Entry 6TYE (X-ray diffraction, 3.79 A resolution); this record covers chains D and E of the 9 polymer chains in the assembly.

== Chain D ==
Name: DNA-directed RNA polymerase subunit beta'
From: Mycobacterium tuberculosis
Notes: EC 2.7.7.6
Reference sequence: A0A0E8TXU5 (A0A0E8TXU5_MYCTX); residues 1-1316 here = UniProt positions 1-1316
Sequence (1316 residues; each row starts with the number of its first residue):
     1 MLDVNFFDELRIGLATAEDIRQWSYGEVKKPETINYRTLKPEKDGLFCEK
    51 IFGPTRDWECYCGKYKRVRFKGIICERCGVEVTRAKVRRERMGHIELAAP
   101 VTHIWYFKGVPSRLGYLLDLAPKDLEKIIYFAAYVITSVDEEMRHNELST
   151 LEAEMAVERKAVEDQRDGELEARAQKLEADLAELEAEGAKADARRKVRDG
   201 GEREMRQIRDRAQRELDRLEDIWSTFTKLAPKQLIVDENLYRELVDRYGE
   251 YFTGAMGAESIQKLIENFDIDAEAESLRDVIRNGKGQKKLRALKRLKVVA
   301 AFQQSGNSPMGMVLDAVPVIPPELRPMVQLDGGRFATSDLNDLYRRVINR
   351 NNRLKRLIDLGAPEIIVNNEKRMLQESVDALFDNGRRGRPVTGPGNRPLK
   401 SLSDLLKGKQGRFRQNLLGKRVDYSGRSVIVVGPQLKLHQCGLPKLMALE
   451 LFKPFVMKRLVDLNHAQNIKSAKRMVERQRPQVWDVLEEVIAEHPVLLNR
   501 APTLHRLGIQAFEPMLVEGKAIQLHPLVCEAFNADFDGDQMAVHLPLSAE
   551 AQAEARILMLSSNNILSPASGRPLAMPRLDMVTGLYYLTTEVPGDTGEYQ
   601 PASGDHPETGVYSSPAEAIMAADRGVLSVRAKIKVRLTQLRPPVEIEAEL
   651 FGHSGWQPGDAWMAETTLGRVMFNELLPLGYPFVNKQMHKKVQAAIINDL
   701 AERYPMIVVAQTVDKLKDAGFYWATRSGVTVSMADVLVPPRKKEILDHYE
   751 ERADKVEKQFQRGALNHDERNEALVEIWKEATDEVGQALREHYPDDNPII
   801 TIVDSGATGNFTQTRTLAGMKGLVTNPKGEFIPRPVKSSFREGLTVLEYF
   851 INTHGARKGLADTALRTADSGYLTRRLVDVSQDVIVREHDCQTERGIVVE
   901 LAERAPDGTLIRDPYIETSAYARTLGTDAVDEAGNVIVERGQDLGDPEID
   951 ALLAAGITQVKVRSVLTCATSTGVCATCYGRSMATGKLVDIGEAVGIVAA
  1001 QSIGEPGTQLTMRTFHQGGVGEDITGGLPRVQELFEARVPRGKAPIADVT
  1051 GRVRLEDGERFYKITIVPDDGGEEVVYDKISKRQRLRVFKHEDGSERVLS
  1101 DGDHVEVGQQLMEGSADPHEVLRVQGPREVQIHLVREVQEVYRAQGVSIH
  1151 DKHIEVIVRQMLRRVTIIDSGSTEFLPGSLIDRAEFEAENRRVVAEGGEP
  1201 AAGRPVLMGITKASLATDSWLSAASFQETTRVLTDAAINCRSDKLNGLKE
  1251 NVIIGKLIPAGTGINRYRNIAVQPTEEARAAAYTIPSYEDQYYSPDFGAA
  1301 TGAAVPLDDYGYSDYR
Not modelled in the structure: 1-5, 1012-1025, 1282-1316

== Chain E ==
Name: DNA-directed RNA polymerase subunit omega
From: Mycobacterium tuberculosis
Notes: EC 2.7.7.6
Reference sequence: A0A045H2R3 (A0A045H2R3_MYCTX); numbering as in UniProt (aligned over 1-110)
Sequence (110 residues; each row starts with the number of its first residue):
     1 MSISQSDASLAAVPAVDQFDPSSGASGGYDTPLGITNPPIDELLDRVSSK
    51 YALVIYAAKRARQINDYYNQLGEGILEYVGPLVEPGLQEKPLSIALREIH
   101 ADLLEHTEGE
Not modelled in the structure: 1-27, 109-110

== How chain D and chain E interact ==
Contacting residue pairs - 72 pairs, chain D then chain E:
  His-439(D) / Leu-33(E)
  His-439(D) / Ile-35(E)
  His-439(D) / Thr-36(E)
  Arg-459(D) / Gln-88(E)
  Glu-489(D) / Gln-88(E)
  Glu-489(D) / Lys-90(E)
  Val-490(D) / Lys-90(E)  hydrogen bond (backbone-side chain)
  Ala-492(D) / Lys-90(E)
  Glu-493(D) / Gly-34(E)
  Glu-493(D) / Ser-93(E)  hydrogen bond
  Pro-495(D) / Ile-35(E)  hydrophobic
  Glu-513(D) / Gly-34(E)
  Glu-513(D) / Ile-35(E)  hydrogen bond (side chain-backbone)
  Ser-548(D) / Arg-62(E)
  Ala-549(D) / Ala-58(E)
  Glu-550(D) / Ala-58(E)
  Glu-550(D) / Arg-62(E)  salt bridge
  Gln-552(D) / Leu-92(E)
  Ala-553(D) / Val-54(E)  hydrophobic
  Ala-553(D) / Leu-92(E)
  Glu-554(D) / Val-54(E)
  Arg-556(D) / Ile-35(E)  hydrogen bond (side chain-backbone)
  Arg-556(D) / Asn-37(E)
  Arg-556(D) / Leu-92(E)
  Arg-556(D) / Leu-96(E)
  Ile-557(D) / Ile-40(E)  hydrophobic
  Ile-557(D) / Leu-53(E)  hydrophobic
  Ile-557(D) / Val-54(E)  hydrophobic
  Leu-558(D) / Lys-50(E)
  Asn-563(D) / Ile-40(E)
  Asn-563(D) / Lys-50(E)
  Pro-705(D) / Asp-41(E)
  Met-706(D) / Ile-40(E)  hydrophobic
  Met-706(D) / Asp-41(E)  hydrogen bond (backbone-side chain)
  Met-706(D) / Lys-50(E)
  Ile-707(D) / Asp-41(E)  hydrogen bond (backbone-side chain)
  Val-708(D) / Tyr-29(E)  hydrophobic
  Gln-711(D) / Asp-30(E)  hydrogen bond (side chain-backbone)
  Lys-715(D) / Asp-30(E)  salt bridge
  Lys-987(D) / Leu-44(E)
  Asp-990(D) / Ser-48(E)
  Asp-990(D) / Ser-49(E)
  Asp-990(D) / Lys-50(E)  hydrogen bond (side chain-backbone)
  Asp-990(D) / Tyr-51(E)
  Glu-993(D) / Tyr-51(E)  hydrogen bond
  Gly-1261(D) / Tyr-51(E)
  Thr-1262(D) / Tyr-51(E)
  Thr-1262(D) / Val-54(E)
  Arg-1266(D) / Ser-48(E)  hydrogen bond
  Tyr-1267(D) / Ser-49(E)  hydrogen bond
  Tyr-1267(D) / Tyr-51(E)  hydrophobic
  Tyr-1267(D) / Ala-52(E)  hydrophobic
  Tyr-1267(D) / Ile-55(E)
  Arg-1268(D) / Lys-59(E)  hydrogen bond (backbone-side chain)
  Asn-1269(D) / Thr-107(E)
  Ile-1270(D) / Tyr-56(E)  hydrophobic
  Ile-1270(D) / Lys-59(E)
  Ile-1270(D) / Thr-107(E)
  Ala-1271(D) / His-106(E)
  Ala-1271(D) / Thr-107(E)
  Val-1272(D) / Tyr-56(E)  hydrophobic
  Val-1272(D) / Lys-59(E)
  Val-1272(D) / Arg-60(E)
  Val-1272(D) / Gln-63(E)  hydrogen bond (backbone-side chain)
  Gln-1273(D) / Leu-104(E)
  Gln-1273(D) / Glu-105(E)  hydrogen bond (backbone-backbone)
  Pro-1274(D) / Arg-60(E)
  Pro-1274(D) / Val-79(E)  hydrophobic
  Pro-1274(D) / Leu-82(E)  hydrophobic
  Pro-1274(D) / Leu-103(E)
  Pro-1274(D) / Leu-104(E)  hydrophobic
  Thr-1275(D) / Leu-103(E)  hydrogen bond (backbone-backbone)
Also at the interface, not in a pair above, chain D (44 interface residues in all): Lys-437, Gln-440, Leu-560, Ser-562, Ile-991
Also at the interface, not in a pair above, chain E (43 interface residues in all): Gly-28, Thr-31, Pro-32, Pro-39, Ala-61, Asp-102, Glu-108

== Overview ==
44 residues of chain D and 43 residues of chain E are in contact; the contacts include 15 hydrogen bonds and 2
salt bridges. Among the polar pairs are Glu-550(D)/Arg-62(E), Lys-715(D)/Asp-30(E) and Val-490(D)/Lys-90(E).
Here chain D is DNA-directed RNA polymerase subunit beta' and chain E is DNA-directed RNA polymerase subunit
omega, both from Mycobacterium tuberculosis. Entry 6TYE (Crystal structure of MTB sigma L transcription
initiation complex with 5 nt long RNA primer) was determined by X-ray diffraction (same publication as 6KQD,
6KQE, 6KQF, 6KQG, 6KQH, 6KQL and 6 further entries).
